Entry 5R1J (X-ray diffraction, 1.96 A resolution); this record covers chains A and B.

# Chain A
Molecule: Pre-mRNA-splicing factor 8
Organism: Saccharomyces cerevisiae (strain ATCC 204508 / S288c)
Notes: fragment: yPrp8 RNaseH
UniProtKB: P33334 (PRP8_YEAST); residues 1836-2090 here = UniProt positions 1836-2090
Sequence (258 residues; each row starts with the number of its first residue):
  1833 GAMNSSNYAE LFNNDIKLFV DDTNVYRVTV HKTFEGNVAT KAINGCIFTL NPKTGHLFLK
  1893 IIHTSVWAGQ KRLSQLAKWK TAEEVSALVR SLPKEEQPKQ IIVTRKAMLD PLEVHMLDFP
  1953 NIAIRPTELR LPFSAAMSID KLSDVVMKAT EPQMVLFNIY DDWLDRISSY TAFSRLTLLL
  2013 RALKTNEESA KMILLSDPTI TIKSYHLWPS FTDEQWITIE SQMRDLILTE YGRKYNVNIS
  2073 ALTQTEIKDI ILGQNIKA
Not modelled in the structure: 2070-2090
Sequence notes: expression tag (1833-1835)
Curated features (UniProtKB/Swiss-Prot):
  - mutagenesis: Asp1853 (D1853A: Alters protein folding. Severely impaired growth. Strongly reduced growth at 35 degrees Celsius; when associated with A-1854; D1853N: Reduced growth at 30 degrees Celsius ...), Asp1854 (D1854A: Reduced growth at 30 degrees Celsius. Strongly reduced growth at 16 degrees Celsius. Strongly reduced growth at 35 degrees Celsius; when associated with A-1853 ...), Thr1855 (T1855A: Reduced growth at 30 degrees Celsius. Strongly reduced growth at 16 degrees Celsius), Thr1936 (T1936A: Reduced growth at 30 degrees Celsius. Strongly reduced growth at 16 degrees Celsius), Arg1937 (R1937K: Severely impaired growth. Reduced growth at 30 degrees Celsius. Strongly reduced growth at 16 degrees Celsius)

# Chain B
Molecule: A1 cistron-splicing factor AAR2
Organism: Saccharomyces cerevisiae (strain ATCC 204508 / S288c)
Notes: fragment: GAMA - Aar2(1-152) - SSSSS - Aar2(171-317); engineered mutation(s): L153_D170delinsSSSSS
UniProtKB: P32357 (AAR2_YEAST); aligned to UniProt positions 1-317 over residues 1-317
Sequence (308 residues; numbered -3 to 317; 13 numbers in that range are skipped by the numbering (no residue carries them; nothing is unmodelled there); the number before each row is that of its first residue; numbers below 1 keep their minus sign (Gly-3 is residue -3)):
    -3 GAMAMNTVPF TSAPIEVTIG IDQYSFNVKE NQPFHGIKDI PIGHVHVIHF QHADNSSMRY
    57 GYWFDCRMGN FYIQYDPKDG LYKMMEERDG AKFENIVHNF KERQMMVSYP KIDEDDTWYN
   117 LTEFVQMDKI RKIVRKDENQ FSYVDSSMTT VQENEL
   166 SSSSSDPAHS LNYTVINFKS REAIRPGHEM EDFLDKSYYL NTVMLQGIFK NSSNYFGELQ
   226 FAFLNAMFFG NYGSSLQWHA MIELICSSAT VPKHMLDKLD EILYYQIKTL PEQYSDILLN
   286 ERVWNICLYS SFQKNSLHNT EKIMENKYPE LL
Not modelled in the structure: -3 to 0, 166-169
Sequence notes: expression tag (-3 to 0); conflict Ser166 (Leu153 in P32357), Ser167 (Lys154 in P32357), Ser170 (Leu157 in P32357)
Disulfide bonds: Cys251-Cys292
Curated features (UniProtKB/Swiss-Prot):
  - region: Leu261 to Ile282 (Leucine-zipper)
  - modified residue: Ser253 (Phosphoserine), Thr274 (Phosphothreonine)

# Interface between chain A and chain B
Residue-residue contacts - 16 pairs, chain A then chain B:
  Gln1907(A) - Met195(B)
  Gln1907(A) - Leu199(B)
  Leu1908(A) - Met195(B)  hydrophobic
  Trp1911(A) - Glu194(B)
  Trp1911(A) - Met195(B)  hydrophobic
  Trp1911(A) - Phe198(B)  hydrophobic
  Asp1942(A) - Lys184(B)  salt bridge
  Glu1945(A) - Lys184(B)  salt bridge
  Val1946(A) - Ile189(B)  hydrophobic
  Val1946(A) - Glu194(B)
  Val1946(A) - Phe198(B)  hydrophobic
  His1947(A) - Glu194(B)
  Leu1949(A) - Lys184(B)
  Leu1949(A) - Ser185(B)
  Leu1949(A) - Arg186(B)
  Asp1950(A) - Arg186(B)  salt bridge

# Summary
9 residues of chain A face 8 of chain B across their interface, with 3 salt bridges. Polar pairs include
Asp1942(A)-Lys184(B), Glu1945(A)-Lys184(B) and Asp1950(A)-Arg186(B). UniProt lists 5 mutagenesis sites on
chain A.
Chain A is Pre-mRNA-splicing factor 8 and chain B is A1 cistron-splicing factor AAR2, both from Saccharomyces
cerevisiae (strain ATCC 204508 / S288c); the structure, PanDDA analysis group deposition -- Auto-refined data
of Aar2/RNaseH for ground state model 34, DMSO-free, was determined by X-ray diffraction (same publication as
5QY1, 5QY2, 5QY3, 5QY4, 5QY5, 5QY6 and 128 further entries).
